PDB entry 1KK8 | X-ray diffraction, 2.30 A resolution | chains A and B of the 3 polymer chains in the assembly

Chain A:
Name: Myosin Heavy Chain, Striated muscle
Organism: Argopecten irradians
Notes: fragment: myosin heavy chain; engineered mutation(s): FRAGMENT: PAPAIN DIGESTED, SUBFRAGMENT 1 (S1)
UniProt: P24733 (MYS_AEQIR); residues 1-837 here = UniProt positions 1-837
Sequence (837 residues; numbered 1 to 837; the number before each row is that of its first residue):
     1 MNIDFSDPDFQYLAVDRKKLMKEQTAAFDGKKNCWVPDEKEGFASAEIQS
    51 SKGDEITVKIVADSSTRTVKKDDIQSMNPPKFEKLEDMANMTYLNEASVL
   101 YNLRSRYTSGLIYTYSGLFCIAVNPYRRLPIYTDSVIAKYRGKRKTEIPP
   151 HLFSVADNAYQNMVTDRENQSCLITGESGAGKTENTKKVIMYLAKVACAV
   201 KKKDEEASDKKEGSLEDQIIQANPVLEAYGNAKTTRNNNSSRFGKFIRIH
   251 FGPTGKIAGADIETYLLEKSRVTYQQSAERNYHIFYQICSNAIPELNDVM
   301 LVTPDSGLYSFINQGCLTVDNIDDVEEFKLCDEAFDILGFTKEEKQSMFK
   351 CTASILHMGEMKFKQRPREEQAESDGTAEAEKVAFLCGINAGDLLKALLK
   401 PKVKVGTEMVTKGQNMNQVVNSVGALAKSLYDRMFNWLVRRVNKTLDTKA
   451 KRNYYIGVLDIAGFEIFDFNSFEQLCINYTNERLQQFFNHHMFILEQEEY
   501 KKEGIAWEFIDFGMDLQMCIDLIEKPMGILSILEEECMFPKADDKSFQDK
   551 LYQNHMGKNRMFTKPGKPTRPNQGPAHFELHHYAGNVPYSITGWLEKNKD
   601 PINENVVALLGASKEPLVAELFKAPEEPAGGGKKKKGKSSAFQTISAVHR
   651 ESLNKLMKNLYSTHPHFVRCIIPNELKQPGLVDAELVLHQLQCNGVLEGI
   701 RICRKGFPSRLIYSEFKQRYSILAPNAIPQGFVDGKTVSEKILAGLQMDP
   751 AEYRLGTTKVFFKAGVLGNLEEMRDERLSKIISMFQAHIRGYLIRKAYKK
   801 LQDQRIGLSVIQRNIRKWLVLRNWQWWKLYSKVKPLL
Unresolved in the structure: 23-24, 202-209, 366-369, 405-408, 625-642, 699-703, 731-733
Ion coordination: Mg2+: Thr183, Ser241 (together with ADP, beryllium trifluoride)
Ligand contacts: ADP / beryllium trifluoride: Ile112, Asn124, Pro125, Tyr126, Arg127, Arg128, Tyr132, Glu177, Ser178, Gly179, Ala180, Gly181, Lys182, Thr183, Glu184, Asn185, Asn237, Asn239, Ser240, Ser241
Curated features (UniProtKB/Swiss-Prot):
  - region: Leu653 to Glu675 (Actin-binding)
  - binding site (ATP): Gly176 to Thr183
From the paper describing this entry:
  - Mg2+ coordination: Thr183, Ser241
  - conformationally variable residues (loop rearrangement): Ile461 to Gly463
  - binding site for the ligand ADP: Asn237
  - binding site for beryllium trifluoride: Asn237

Chain B:
Name: Myosin Regulatory Light Chain, Striated adductor muscle
Organism: Argopecten irradians
Notes: fragment: myosin regulatory light chain
UniProt: P13543 (MLR_AEQIR); numbering as in UniProt (aligned over 13-151)
Sequence (139 residues; each row starts with the number of its first residue):
    13 PQKQIQEMKEAFSMIDVDRDGFVSKEDIKAISEQLGRAPDDKELTAMLKE
    63 APGPLNFTMFLSIFSDKLSGTDSEETIRNAFAMFDEQETKKLNIEYIKDL
   113 LENMGDNFNKDEMRMTFKEAPVEGGKFDYVKFTAMIKGS
Ion coordination: Mg2+: Asp28, Asp30, Asp32, Phe34, Asp39

How chain A and chain B interact:
Residue-residue contacts - 66 pairs, chain A then chain B:
  Asp803(A) with Met95(B)
  Gln804(A) with Met95(B), hydrogen bond (side chain-backbone); Phe96(B)
  Gly807(A) with Ala92(B)
  Leu808(A) with Phe96(B); Leu112(B); Gly117(B)
  Val810(A) with Asp84(B); Ile89(B), hydrophobic; Ala92(B), hydrophobic
  Ile811(A) with Ala92(B); Phe93(B), hydrophobic; Leu113(B), hydrophobic
  Gln812(A) with Leu112(B); Leu113(B), hydrogen bond (side chain-backbone); Met116(B), hydrogen bond (side chain-backbone); Gly117(B); Asp118(B), hydrogen bond (side chain-backbone); Phe120(B)
  Arg813(A) with Asp84(B), salt bridge
  Asn814(A) with Thr83(B); Asp84(B); Ile89(B); Ile148(B)
  Ile815(A) with Thr128(B); Phe144(B), hydrophobic
  Arg816(A) with Asp118(B), hydrogen bond (side chain-backbone); Asn119(B), hydrogen bond (side chain-backbone); Phe120(B); Glu124(B), salt bridge
  Lys817(A) with Lys79(B), hydrogen bond (side chain-backbone)
  Trp818(A) with Met147(B); Ile148(B)
  Leu819(A) with Glu124(B); Met127(B), hydrophobic; Thr128(B)
  Leu821(A) with Lys79(B); Leu80(B), hydrophobic
  Arg822(A) with Met127(B)
  Trp824(A) with Glu62(B), hydrogen bond; Ile75(B); Phe76(B), hydrophobic; Lys79(B)
  Gln825(A) with Pro51(B); Met59(B)
  Trp826(A) with Ile40(B), hydrophobic; Met59(B), hydrogen bond (side chain-backbone); Glu62(B); Leu67(B), hydrophobic; Phe72(B), hydrophobic; Ile75(B); Phe76(B)
  Trp827(A) with Phe76(B), hydrophobic
  Leu829(A) with Ile27(B), hydrophobic; Ile43(B), hydrophobic
  Tyr830(A) with Met20(B); Ala23(B), hydrophobic; Phe76(B), hydrophobic
  Lys832(A) with Ser44(B); Leu47(B); Gly48(B), hydrogen bond (side chain-backbone); Arg49(B)
  Val833(A) with Met26(B), hydrophobic; Leu47(B), hydrophobic
  Leu836(A) with Met26(B); Leu47(B), hydrophobic
Other interface residues (no listed pair), chain A (27 interface residues in all): Val820, Leu837
Other interface residues (no listed pair), chain B (45 interface residues in all): Glu19, Glu22, Val35, Leu60, Ser81, Tyr108

Overview:
27 residues of chain A face 45 of chain B across their interface; the contacts include 10 hydrogen bonds and 2
salt bridges. Polar pairs include Arg813(A)-Asp84(B), Arg816(A)-Glu124(B) and Gln804(A)-Met95(B). Chain A
binds ADP / beryllium trifluoride. From the paper: a binding site for the ligand ADP at Asn237(A); a binding
site for beryllium trifluoride at Asn237(A).
Here chain A is Myosin Heavy Chain, Striated muscle and chain B is Myosin Regulatory Light Chain, Striated
adductor muscle, both from Argopecten irradians. Entry 1KK8 (SCALLOP MYOSIN (S1-ADP-BeFx) IN THE
ACTIN-DETACHED CONFORMATION) was determined by X-ray diffraction, deposited together with 1KQM, 1KWO, 1L2O and
1KK7.
